Entry 3PRX (X-ray diffraction, 4.30 A resolution (low resolution: residue-level contacts below are approximate; hydrogen-bond / salt-bridge calls are withheld)); this record covers chains B and X of the 3 polymer chains in the assembly.

== Chain B ==
Protein: Cobra venom factor
Organism: Naja kaouthia
Reference sequence: Q91132 (CO3_NAJKA); numbering as in UniProt (aligned over 1-1642)
Chain sequence (1642 residues; each row starts with the number of its first residue):
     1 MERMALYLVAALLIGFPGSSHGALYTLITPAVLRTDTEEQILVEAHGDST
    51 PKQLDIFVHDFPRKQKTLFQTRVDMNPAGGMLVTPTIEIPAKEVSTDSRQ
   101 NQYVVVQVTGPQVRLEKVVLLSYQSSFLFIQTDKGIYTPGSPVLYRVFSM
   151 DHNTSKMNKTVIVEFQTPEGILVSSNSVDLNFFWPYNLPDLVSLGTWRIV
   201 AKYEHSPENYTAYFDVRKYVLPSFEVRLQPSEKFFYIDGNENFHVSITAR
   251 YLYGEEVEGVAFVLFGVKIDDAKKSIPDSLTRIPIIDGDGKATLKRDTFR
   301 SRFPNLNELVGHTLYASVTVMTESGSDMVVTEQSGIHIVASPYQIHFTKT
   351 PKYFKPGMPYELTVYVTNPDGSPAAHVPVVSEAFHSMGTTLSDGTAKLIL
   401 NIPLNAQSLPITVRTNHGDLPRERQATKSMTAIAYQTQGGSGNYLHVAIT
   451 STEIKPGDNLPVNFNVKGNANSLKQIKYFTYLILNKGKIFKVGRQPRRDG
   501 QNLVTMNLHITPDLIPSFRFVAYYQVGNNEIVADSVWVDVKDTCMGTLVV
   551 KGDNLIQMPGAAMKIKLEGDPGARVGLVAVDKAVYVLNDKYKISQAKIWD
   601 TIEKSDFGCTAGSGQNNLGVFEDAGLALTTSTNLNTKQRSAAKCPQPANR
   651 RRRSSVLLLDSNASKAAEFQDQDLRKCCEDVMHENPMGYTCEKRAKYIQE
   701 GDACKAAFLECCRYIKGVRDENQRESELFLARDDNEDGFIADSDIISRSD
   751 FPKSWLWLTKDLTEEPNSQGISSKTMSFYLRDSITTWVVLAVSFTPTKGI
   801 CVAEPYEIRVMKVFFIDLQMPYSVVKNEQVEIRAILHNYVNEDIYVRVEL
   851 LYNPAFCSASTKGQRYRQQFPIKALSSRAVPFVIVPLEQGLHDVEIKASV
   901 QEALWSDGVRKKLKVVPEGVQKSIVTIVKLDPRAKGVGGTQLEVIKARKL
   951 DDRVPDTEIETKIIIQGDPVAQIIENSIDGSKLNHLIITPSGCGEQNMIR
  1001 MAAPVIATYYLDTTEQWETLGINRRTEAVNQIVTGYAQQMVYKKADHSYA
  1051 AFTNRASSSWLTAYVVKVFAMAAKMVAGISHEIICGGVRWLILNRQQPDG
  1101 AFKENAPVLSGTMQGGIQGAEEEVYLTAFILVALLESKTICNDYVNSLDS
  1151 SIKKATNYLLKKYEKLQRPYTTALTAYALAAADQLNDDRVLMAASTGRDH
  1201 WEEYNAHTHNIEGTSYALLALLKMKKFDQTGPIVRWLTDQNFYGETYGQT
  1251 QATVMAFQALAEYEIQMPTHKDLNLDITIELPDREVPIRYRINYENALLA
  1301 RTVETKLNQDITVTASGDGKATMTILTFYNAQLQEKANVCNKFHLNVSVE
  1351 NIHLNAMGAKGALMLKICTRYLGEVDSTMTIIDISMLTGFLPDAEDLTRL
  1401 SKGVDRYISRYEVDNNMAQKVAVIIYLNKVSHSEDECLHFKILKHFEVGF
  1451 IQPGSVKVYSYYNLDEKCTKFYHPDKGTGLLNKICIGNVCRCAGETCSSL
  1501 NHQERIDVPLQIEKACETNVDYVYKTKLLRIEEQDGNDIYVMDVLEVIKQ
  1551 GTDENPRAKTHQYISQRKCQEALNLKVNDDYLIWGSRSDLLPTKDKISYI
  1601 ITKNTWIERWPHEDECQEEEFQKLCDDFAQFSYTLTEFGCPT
Not modelled in the structure: 1-22, 153-157, 647-735, 970-1270, 1334-1338, 1355-1359
Disulfide bonds: Cys-544/Cys-801, Cys-609/Cys-644, Cys-857/Cys-1492, Cys-1340/Cys-1468, Cys-1368/Cys-1437, Cys-1485/Cys-1490, Cys-1497/Cys-1569, Cys-1516/Cys-1640, Cys-1616/Cys-1625
Covalent attachments: N-acetylglucosamine (NAG) linked to Asn-209, Asn-1346
Swiss-Prot annotation at these positions:
  - region: Glu-736 to Ser-747 (Factor B binding site)
  - binding site (Mg(2+)): Pro-516, Asp-539, Val-540, Asp-542
  - glycosylation (N-linked (GlcNAc...) asparagine): Asn-153, Asn-158, Asn-209, Asn-1346
  - cross-link: Cys-993 to Gln-996 (Isoglutamyl cysteine thioester (Cys-Gln))

== Chain X ==
Protein: Superantigen-like protein 7
Organism: Staphylococcus aureus
Reference sequence: D3JIB2 (D3JIB2_STAAU); residue numbers follow UniProt; this construct covers 1-231
Chain sequence (231 residues; numbered 1 to 231; the number before each row is that of its first residue):
     1 MKLKTLAKATLALGLLTTGVITSEGQAVQAAEKQGRVQHLHDIRDLHRYY
    51 SSESFEYSNVSGKVENYNGSNVVRFNPKDQNHQLFLLGKDKEQYKEGLQG
   101 QNVFVVQELIDPNGRLSTVGGVTKKNNKTSETNTPLFVNKVNGEDLDASI
   151 DSFLIQKEEISLKELDFKIRQQLVNNYGLYKGTSKYGKIIINLKDENKVE
   201 IDLGDKLQFERMGDVLNSKDIRGISVTINQI
Not modelled in the structure: 1-39, 231

== Interface between chain B and chain X ==
Residue-residue contacts (5; chain B residue first):
  His-385(B) / Asn-142(X)
  His-385(B) / Thr-183(X)
  His-385(B) / Gln-230(X)
  Arg-422(B) / Arg-44(X)
  Arg-422(B) / Arg-48(X)
Interface residues without a listed pair, chain B (4 interface residues in all): Asn-416, Gly-418
Interface residues without a listed pair, chain X (7 interface residues in all): His-47, Lys-181

== In short ==
4 residues of chain B and 7 residues of chain X are in contact. N-acetylglucosamine is covalently linked to
Asn-209(B) and Asn-1346(B). From UniProt: 4 Mg2+-binding residues on chain B.
Chain B is Cobra venom factor (Naja kaouthia) and chain X is Superantigen-like protein 7 (Staphylococcus
aureus); the structure, Structure of Complement C5 in Complex with CVF and SSL7, was determined by X-ray
diffraction together with 3PVM from the same study.
